PDB entry 6LU0 | X-ray diffraction, 3.22 A resolution | chains A and C of the 4 polymer chains in the assembly

Chain A:
Name: Cas12i2
Sequence (1055 residues; numbered 0 to 1054; the number before each row is that of its first residue; numbering starts at 0):
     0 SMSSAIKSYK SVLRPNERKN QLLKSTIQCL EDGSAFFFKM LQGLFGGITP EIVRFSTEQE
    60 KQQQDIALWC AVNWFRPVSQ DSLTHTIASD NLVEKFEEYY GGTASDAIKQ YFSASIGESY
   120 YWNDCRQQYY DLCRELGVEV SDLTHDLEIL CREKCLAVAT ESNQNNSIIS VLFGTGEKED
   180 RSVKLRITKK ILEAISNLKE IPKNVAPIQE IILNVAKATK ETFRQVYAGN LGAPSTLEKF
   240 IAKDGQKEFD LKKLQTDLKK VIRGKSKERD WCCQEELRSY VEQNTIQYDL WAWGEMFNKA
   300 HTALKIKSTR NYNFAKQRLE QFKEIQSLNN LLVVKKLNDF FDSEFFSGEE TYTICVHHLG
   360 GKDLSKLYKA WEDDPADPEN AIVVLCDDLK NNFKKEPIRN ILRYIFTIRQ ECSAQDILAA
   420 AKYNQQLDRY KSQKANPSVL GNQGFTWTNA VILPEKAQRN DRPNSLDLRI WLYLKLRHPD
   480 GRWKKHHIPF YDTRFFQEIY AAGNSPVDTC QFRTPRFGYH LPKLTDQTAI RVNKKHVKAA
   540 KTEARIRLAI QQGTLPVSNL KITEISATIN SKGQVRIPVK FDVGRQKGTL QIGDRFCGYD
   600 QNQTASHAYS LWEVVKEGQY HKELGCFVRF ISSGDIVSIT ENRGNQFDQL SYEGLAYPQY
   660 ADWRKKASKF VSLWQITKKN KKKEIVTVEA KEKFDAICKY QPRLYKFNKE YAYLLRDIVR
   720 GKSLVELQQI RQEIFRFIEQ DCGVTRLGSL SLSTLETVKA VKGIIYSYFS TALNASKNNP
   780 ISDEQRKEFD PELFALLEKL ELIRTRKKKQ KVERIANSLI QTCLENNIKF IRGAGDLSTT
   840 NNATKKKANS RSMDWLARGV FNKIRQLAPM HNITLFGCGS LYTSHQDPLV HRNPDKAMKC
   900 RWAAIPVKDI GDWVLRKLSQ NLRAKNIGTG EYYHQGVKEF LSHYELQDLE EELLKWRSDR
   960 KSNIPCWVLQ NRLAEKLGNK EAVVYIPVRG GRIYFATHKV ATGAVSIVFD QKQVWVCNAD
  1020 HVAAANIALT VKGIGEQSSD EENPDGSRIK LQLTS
Not modelled in the structure: 339-410, 677-684, 836-850, 1032-1054

Chain C:
Molecule: 21-nt DNA strand
Sequence (21 nucleotides; numbered 1 to 21; the number before each row is that of its first residue):
     1 GCTTGCTCTG TTGAAAGCGG C
Not modelled in the structure: 1-4

Interface between chain A and chain C:
Pairs across the interface (33; chain A residue first):
  Asn-164(A) / DG13(C)  base contact
  Arg-223(A) / DA16(C)  sugar contact
  Arg-223(A) / DG17(C)  sugar contact
  Asn-229(A) / DG17(C)  hydrogen bond to the phosphate
  Asn-229(A) / DC18(C)  phosphate contact
  Gly-231(A) / DA16(C)  sugar contact
  Ala-232(A) / DA14(C)  base contact
  Ala-232(A) / DA15(C)  base contact
  Pro-233(A) / DA15(C)  phosphate contact
  Pro-233(A) / DA16(C)  phosphate contact
  Asn-297(A) / DT11(C)  phosphate contact
  Asn-297(A) / DT12(C)  phosphate contact
  Thr-301(A) / DT11(C)  sugar contact
  Lys-304(A) / DG10(C)  hydrogen bond to the phosphate
  Lys-304(A) / DT11(C)  salt bridge to the phosphate
  Ile-305(A) / DT9(C)  sugar contact
  Ile-305(A) / DG10(C)  sugar contact
  Thr-308(A) / DG10(C)  hydrogen bond to the phosphate
  Arg-309(A) / DC8(C)  phosphate contact
  Arg-309(A) / DT9(C)  salt bridge to the phosphate
  Asn-312(A) / DT9(C)  hydrogen bond to the phosphate
  Gln-442(A) / DG10(C)  base contact
  Thr-445(A) / DT12(C)  sugar contact
  Ser-565(A) / DG13(C)  hydrogen bond to the phosphate
  Pro-577(A) / DT12(C)  sugar contact
  Lys-579(A) / DT12(C)  sugar contact
  Lys-579(A) / DG13(C)  salt bridge to the phosphate
  Lys-579(A) / DA14(C)  phosphate contact
  Lys-807(A) / DG5(C)  salt bridge to the phosphate
  Trp-854(A) / DC6(C)  phosphate contact
  Arg-857(A) / DC6(C)  hydrogen bond to the phosphate
  Arg-857(A) / DT7(C)  salt bridge to the phosphate
  Asn-861(A) / DT7(C)  phosphate contact
Also at the interface, not in a pair above, chain A (27 interface residues in all): Ile-5, Asn-162, Gln-163, Ser-166, Arg-575

In short:
27 residues of chain A face 14 of chain C across their interface, with 6 hydrogen bonds and 5 salt bridges.
Polar pairs include Asn-229(A)/DG17(C), Lys-304(A)/DG10(C) and Thr-308(A)/DG10(C).
Here chain A is Cas12i2 and chain C is a 21-nt DNA strand. Entry 6LU0 (Crystal structure of Cas12i2 ternary
complex with 12 nt spacer) was determined by X-ray diffraction (same publication as 6LTP and 6LTU).
